6Z5S - chains W and A of the 32 polymer chains in the assembly; structure by electron microscopy, 2.65 A resolution.

== Chain W ==
Name: Light harvesting complex 1 Protein W
Organism: Rhodopseudomonas palustris (strain ATCC BAA-98 / CGA009)
UniProtKB: Q6N1K3 (Q6N1K3_RHOPA); residue numbers follow UniProt; this construct covers 1-102
Chain sequence (102 residues; each row starts with the number of its first residue):
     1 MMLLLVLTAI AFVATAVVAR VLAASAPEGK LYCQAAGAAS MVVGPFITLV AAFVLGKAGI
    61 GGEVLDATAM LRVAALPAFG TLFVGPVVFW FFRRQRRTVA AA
Not modelled in the structure: 1-2, 97-102
Small-molecule neighbours:
  - bacteriochlorophyll a (BCL): Ala38, Met41, Val42, Pro45, Phe46, Leu71, Ala75, Ala78, Phe79, Leu82
  - spirilloxanthin (CRT): Glu28, Gly29, Leu31, Gln34, Ala35
What the authors report for this chain:
  - binding site for spirilloxanthin: Gln34

== Chain A ==
Name: Light-harvesting complex 1 alpha chain
Organism: Rhodopseudomonas palustris (strain ATCC BAA-98 / CGA009)
UniProtKB: Q6N9L4 (Q6N9L4_RHOPA); numbering as in UniProt (aligned over 1-63)
Chain sequence (63 residues; numbered 1 to 63; the number before each row is that of its first residue):
     1 MWRIWLLFDP RRALVLLFVF LFGLAIIIHF ILLSTSRFNW LDGPRAAKAA SISLPFTPPS
    61 MPV
Not modelled in the structure: 1, 42-63
Modified / non-standard residues: Met1 (N-formylmethionine; FME)
Small-molecule neighbours:
  - bacteriochlorophyll a (BCL), molecule 1: Phe18, Val19, Leu21, Phe22, Gly23, Ala25, His29, Leu32, Phe38, Trp40
  - bacteriochlorophyll a (BCL), molecule 2: Phe20, Gly23, Ile28
  - bacteriochlorophyll a (BCL), molecule 3: Leu21, Leu24, Ala25, Ile28, His29, Leu32, Phe38
  - spirilloxanthin (CRT), molecule 1: Arg3, Ile4, Leu6, Leu7
  - spirilloxanthin (CRT), molecule 2: Leu14, Leu17, Phe18, Phe20, Leu21, Leu24, Ile27, Ile28, Ile31
What the authors report for this chain:
  - binding site for bacteriochlorophyll a: His29

== Interface between chain W and chain A ==
Pairs across the interface (9):
  Cys33(W) with Val15(A), hydrophobic
  Gln34(W) with Leu14(A); Phe18(A)
  Ala35(W) with Phe18(A)
  Ala38(W) with Phe18(A), hydrophobic
  Met41(W) with Phe22(A), hydrophobic
  Arg72(W) with Trp40(A); Leu41(A)
  Ala75(W) with Leu41(A), hydrophobic
Interface residues without a listed pair, chain W (9 interface residues in all): Leu71, Leu82

== In short ==
The interface between chain W and chain A involves 9 residues on one side and 6 on the other. One
bacteriochlorophyll a molecule and one spirilloxanthin molecule are bound between chain W and chain A. The
paper reports a binding site for spirilloxanthin at Gln34(W); a binding site for bacteriochlorophyll a at
His29(A).
Here chain W is Light harvesting complex 1 Protein W and chain A is Light-harvesting complex 1 alpha chain,
both from Rhodopseudomonas palustris (strain ATCC BAA-98 / CGA009). Entry 6Z5S (RC-LH1(14)-W complex from
Rhodopseudomonas palustris) was determined by electron microscopy (same publication as 6Z5R).
